9DMS - chains A and E of the 7 polymer chains in the assembly; structure by electron microscopy, 1.92 A resolution.

Chain A:
Name: Acetylcholine receptor subunit alpha
Source organism: Homo sapiens
UniProtKB: P02708 (ACHA_HUMAN); residues -19 to 437 here correspond to UniProt positions 1-457 (UniProt number = residue number + 20)
Amino-acid sequence (457 residues; row label = number of the first residue in the row; numbers below 1 keep their minus sign (Met-19 is residue -19)):
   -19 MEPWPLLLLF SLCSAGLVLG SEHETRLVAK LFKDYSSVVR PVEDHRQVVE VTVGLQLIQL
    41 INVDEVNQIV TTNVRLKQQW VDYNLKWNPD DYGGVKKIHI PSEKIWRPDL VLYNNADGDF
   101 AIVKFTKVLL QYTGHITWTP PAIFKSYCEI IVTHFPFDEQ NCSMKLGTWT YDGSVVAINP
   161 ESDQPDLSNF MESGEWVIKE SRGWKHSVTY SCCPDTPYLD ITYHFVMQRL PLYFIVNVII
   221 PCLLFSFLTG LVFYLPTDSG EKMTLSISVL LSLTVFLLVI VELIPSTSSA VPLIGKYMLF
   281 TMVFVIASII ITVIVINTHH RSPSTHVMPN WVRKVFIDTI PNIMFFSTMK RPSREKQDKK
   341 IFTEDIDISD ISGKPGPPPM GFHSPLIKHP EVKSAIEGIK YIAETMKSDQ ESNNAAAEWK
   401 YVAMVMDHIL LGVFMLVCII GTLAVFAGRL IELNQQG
Not modelled in the structure: -19 to 0, 330-367
Disulfides: Cys128-Cys142
Covalent attachments: glycan linked to Asn141
Swiss-Prot annotation at these positions:
  - glycosylation: Asn141 (N-linked (GlcNAc...) asparagine)

Chain E:
Name: Acetylcholine receptor subunit beta
Source organism: Homo sapiens
UniProtKB: P11230 (ACHB_HUMAN); residues -22 to 478 here correspond to UniProt positions 1-501 (UniProt number = residue number + 23)
Amino-acid sequence (503 residues; numbered -22 to 480; the number before each row is that of its first residue; numbers below 1 keep their minus sign (Met-22 is residue -22)):
   -22 MTPGALLMLL GALGAPLAPG VRGSEAEGRL REKLFSGYDS SVRPAREVGD RVRVSVGLIL
    38 AQLISLNEKD EEMSTKVYLD LEWTDYRLSW DPAEHDGIDS LRITAESVWL PDVVLLNNND
    98 GNFDVALDIS VVVSSDGSVR WQPPGIYRSS CSIQVTYFPF DWQNCTMVFS SYSYDSSEVS
   158 LQTGLGPDGQ GHQEIHIHEG TFIENGQWEI IHKPSRLIQP PGDPRGGREG QRQEVIFYLI
   218 IRRKPLFYLV NVIAPCILIT LLAIFVFYLP PDAGEKMGLS IFALLTLTVF LLLLADKVPE
   278 TSLSVPIIIK YLMFTMVLVT FSVILSVVVL NLHHRSPHTH QMPLWVRQIF IHKLPLYLRL
   338 KRPKPERDLM PEPPHCSSPG SGWGRGTDEY FIRKPPSDFL FPKPNRFQPE LSAPDLRRFI
   398 DGPNRAVALL PELREVVSSI SYIARQLQEQ EDHDALKEDW QFVAMVVDRL FLWTFIIFTS
   458 VGTLVIFLDA TYHLPPPDPF PSR
Not modelled in the structure: -22 to 0, 164-167, 200-205, 342-406
Disulfides: Cys128-Cys142
Covalent attachments: N-acetylglucosamine (NAG) linked to Asn141
Sequence notes: expression tag (479-480)
Swiss-Prot annotation at these positions:
  - modified residue: Tyr367 (Phosphotyrosine)
  - glycosylation: Asn141 (N-linked (GlcNAc...) asparagine)

How chain A and chain E interact:
Pairs across the interface - 101 pairs, chain A then chain E:
  Ser1(A) - Val19(E)
  Ser1(A) - Ala22(E)  hydrogen bond (backbone-backbone)
  Ser1(A) - Tyr63(E)  hydrogen bond
  Glu2(A) - Tyr63(E)
  Glu4(A) - Val19(E)
  Thr5(A) - Asp16(E)
  Thr5(A) - Val19(E)
  Gln39(A) - Asn96(E)  hydrogen bond
  Gln39(A) - Ser127(E)
  Arg55(A) - Leu93(E)
  Arg55(A) - Phe100(E)
  Arg55(A) - Tyr149(E)
  Gly73(A) - Val25(E)
  Gly74(A) - Val25(E)
  Val75(A) - Val25(E)  hydrophobic
  Lys77(A) - Asp152(E)  salt bridge
  Lys77(A) - Ser154(E)
  His79(A) - Ser150(E)
  His79(A) - Tyr151(E)
  His79(A) - Glu155(E)  salt bridge
  Lys104(A) - Gly98(E)
  Thr106(A) - Tyr149(E)
  Lys107(A) - Ser150(E)
  Lys107(A) - Tyr151(E)  hydrogen bond
  Thr119(A) - Tyr149(E)  hydrogen bond (backbone-side chain)
  Pro120(A) - Tyr149(E)
  Pro121(A) - Phe100(E)  hydrophobic
  Pro121(A) - Tyr149(E)
  Ile123(A) - Gly98(E)
  Met171(A) - Ser127(E)
  Gly174(A) - Thr278(E)
  Gly174(A) - Ser279(E)  hydrogen bond (backbone-backbone)
  Gly174(A) - Leu280(E)
  Glu175(A) - Ser279(E)
  Leu210(A) - Ser279(E)  hydrogen bond (backbone-side chain)
  Leu210(A) - Leu280(E)  hydrophobic
  Leu212(A) - Ser279(E)
  Leu212(A) - Val282(E)  hydrophobic
  Tyr213(A) - Pro276(E)
  Tyr213(A) - Glu277(E)
  Tyr213(A) - Thr278(E)
  Tyr213(A) - Ser279(E)  hydrogen bond (backbone-side chain)
  Val216(A) - Val282(E)  hydrophobic
  Val216(A) - Ile286(E)  hydrophobic
  Val216(A) - Met290(E)
  Asn217(A) - Ile286(E)
  Pro221(A) - Met293(E)  hydrophobic
  Leu224(A) - Thr297(E)
  Phe225(A) - Leu261(E)  hydrophobic
  Phe225(A) - Thr265(E)
  Phe227(A) - Ile301(E)  hydrophobic
  Leu228(A) - Leu261(E)  hydrophobic
  Leu228(A) - Thr297(E)
  Leu228(A) - Val300(E)  hydrophobic
  Leu231(A) - Val304(E)
  Tyr234(A) - Asn308(E)  hydrogen bond (backbone-side chain)
  Tyr234(A) - Arg312(E)
  Leu235(A) - Met254(E)  hydrophobic
  Leu235(A) - Leu307(E)  hydrophobic
  Pro236(A) - Leu307(E)
  Pro236(A) - Asn308(E)
  Pro236(A) - His311(E)
  Asp238(A) - His311(E)
  Ser239(A) - His311(E)
  Glu241(A) - Gly251(E)
  Glu241(A) - Glu252(E)  hydrogen bond (side chain-backbone)
  Glu241(A) - Lys253(E)  hydrogen bond (side chain-backbone)
  Glu241(A) - Met254(E)  hydrogen bond (side chain-backbone)
  Glu241(A) - Gly255(E)
  Glu241(A) - Leu307(E)
  Thr244(A) - Gly255(E)
  Leu245(A) - Ile258(E)  hydrophobic
  Leu245(A) - Val300(E)  hydrophobic
  Ser248(A) - Ile258(E)
  Ser248(A) - Phe259(E)
  Val249(A) - Ile258(E)  hydrophobic
  Leu251(A) - Leu262(E)
  Ser252(A) - Leu262(E)
  Ser252(A) - Thr265(E)
  Val255(A) - Leu262(E)  hydrophobic
  Val255(A) - Thr265(E)
  Phe256(A) - Thr265(E)
  Leu258(A) - Leu269(E)  hydrophobic
  Val259(A) - Leu269(E)  hydrophobic
  Glu262(A) - Ala272(E)
  Glu262(A) - Asp273(E)
  Ser327(A) - Thr316(E)  hydrogen bond (backbone-backbone)
  Met329(A) - His315(E)  hydrogen bond
  Ile376(A) - Val413(E)  hydrophobic
  Ile379(A) - Ser416(E)
  Lys380(A) - Glu412(E)
  Lys380(A) - Ser416(E)
  Ala383(A) - Ser416(E)
  Ala383(A) - Tyr419(E)
  Met386(A) - Tyr419(E)
  Met386(A) - Ile420(E)  hydrophobic
  Lys387(A) - Tyr419(E)
  Gln390(A) - Tyr419(E)  hydrogen bond
  Gln390(A) - Gln423(E)
  Tyr401(A) - Thr316(E)
  Met404(A) - His317(E)
Other interface residues (no listed pair), chain A (68 interface residues in all): Val8, Ile41, Ser173, Pro211, Leu263, Phe326, Ile382, Ala397
Other interface residues (no listed pair), chain E (73 interface residues in all): Gly14, Ser18, Arg20, Pro21, Arg23, Trp86, Asn94, Asp97, Asn99, Val266, Leu268, Val275, Ser281, Val294, Val305, Glu409, Ile417, Glu426

In short:
68 residues of chain A and 73 residues of chain E are in contact; the contacts include 15 hydrogen bonds and 2
salt bridges. Polar contacts include Lys77(A)-Asp152(E), His79(A)-Glu155(E) and Ser1(A)-Tyr63(E).
N-acetylglucosamine is covalently linked to Asn141(E).
Chain A is Acetylcholine receptor subunit alpha and chain E is Acetylcholine receptor subunit beta, both from
Homo sapiens; the structure, Human muscle nAChR with fab6-bound, was determined by electron microscopy (same
publication as 9DMG, 9DMH, 9DMJ, 9DMK, 9DML, 9DMQ and 9DMT).
